PDB entry 5IM4 | X-ray diffraction, 3.50 A resolution | chains A and F of the 40 polymer chains in the assembly

Chain A:
Name: 6,7-dimethyl-8-ribityllumazine synthase
From: Candida albicans P37005
Notes: EC 2.5.1.78; fragment: 6, 7-dimethyl-8-ribityllumazine synthase residues 12-164
UniProtKB: A0A0A3CUI3 (A0A0A3CUI3_CANAX); residues 12-164 here correspond to UniProt positions 54-206 (UniProt number = residue number + 42)
Sequence (162 residues; row label = number of the first residue in the row):
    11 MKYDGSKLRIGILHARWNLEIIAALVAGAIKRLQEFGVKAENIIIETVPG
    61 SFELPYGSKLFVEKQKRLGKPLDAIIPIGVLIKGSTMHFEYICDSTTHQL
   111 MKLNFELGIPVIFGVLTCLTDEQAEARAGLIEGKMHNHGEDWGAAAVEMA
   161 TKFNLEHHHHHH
Disordered / not traced: 94-102, 132-144, 168-172
Construct notes: expression tag (11, 165-172); engineered mutation Leu29 (Arg71 in A0A0A3CUI3), Glu30 (Lys72 in A0A0A3CUI3), Ala33 (Asp75 in A0A0A3CUI3), Ile40 (Val82 in A0A0A3CUI3), Ala50 (Glu92 in A0A0A3CUI3)

Chain F:
Name: Phosphotransferase system, mannose/fructose-specific component IIA
From: Caldanaerobacter subterraneus subsp. tengcongensis (strain DSM 15242 / JCM 11007 / NBRC 100824 / MB4)
Notes: fragment: Phosphotransferase system, mannose/fructose-specifc component IIA
UniProtKB: Q8RD55 (Q8RD55_CALS4); numbering as in UniProt (aligned over 1-136)
Sequence (138 residues; each row starts with the number of its first residue; numbers below 1 keep their minus sign (Met-1 is residue -1)):
    -1 MGMKEKFVLIITHGDFGKGLLSGAEVIIGKQENVHTVGLNLGDNIEKVAK
    49 EVMRIIIAKLAEDKEIIIVVDLFGGSPFNIALEMMKTFDVKVITGINMPM
    99 LVELLTSINVYDTTELLENISKIGKDGIKVIEKSSLKM
Disordered / not traced: -1 to 0, 132-136
Construct notes: expression tag (-1 to 0); engineered mutation Lys45 (Val in Q8RD55), Ala47 (Arg in Q8RD55), Met51 (Glu in Q8RD55), Arg52 (Lys in Q8RD55), Ile55 (Lys in Q8RD55), Ala56 (Glu in Q8RD55), Ala59 (Gln in Q8RD55), Glu81 (Ser in Q8RD55), Thr85 (Glu in Q8RD55), Phe86 (Tyr in Q8RD55)

How chain A and chain F interact:
Contacting residue pairs (19; chain A residue first):
  His24(A) - Ala59(F)
  Arg26(A) - Ala59(F)
  Leu29(A) - Ala56(F)
  Leu29(A) - Ala59(F)  hydrophobic
  Leu29(A) - Glu60(F)
  Ala33(A) - Arg52(F)
  Ala33(A) - Ile55(F)
  Ala33(A) - Ala56(F)  hydrophobic
  Ala34(A) - Arg52(F)
  Val36(A) - Ile55(F)  hydrophobic
  Ala37(A) - Met51(F)
  Ala37(A) - Ile55(F)
  Ile40(A) - Ile55(F)  hydrophobic
  Ile40(A) - Phe86(F)  hydrophobic
  Lys41(A) - Glu44(F)  salt bridge
  Gln44(A) - Thr85(F)  hydrogen bond
  Ala50(A) - Lys84(F)
  His146(A) - Arg52(F)
  Glu150(A) - Lys48(F)  salt bridge
Interface residues without a listed pair, chain A (15 interface residues in all): Ile55, Thr57

In short:
Chain A and chain F form an interface of 15 and 11 residues respectively, with 1 hydrogen bond and 2 salt
bridges. Polar contacts include Lys41(A)-Glu44(F), Glu150(A)-Lys48(F) and Gln44(A)-Thr85(F).
Here chain A is 6,7-dimethyl-8-ribityllumazine synthase (Candida albicans P37005) and chain F is
Phosphotransferase system, mannose/fructose-specific component IIA (Caldanaerobacter subterraneus subsp.
tengcongensis (strain DSM 15242 / JCM 11007 / NBRC 100824 / MB4)). Entry 5IM4 (Crystal structure of designed
two-component self-assembling icosahedral cage I52-32) was determined by X-ray diffraction, deposited together
with 5IM5 and 5IM6.
